PDB entry 9CIW | X-ray diffraction, 2.40 A resolution | chain A

[Chain A]
Molecule: Penguinpox cGAMP PDE
From: Penguinpox virus
UniProt: A0A068EGP0 (A0A068EGP0_9POXV); residue numbers follow UniProt; this construct covers 2-203
Chain sequence (203 residues; numbered 1 to 203; the number before each row is that of its first residue):
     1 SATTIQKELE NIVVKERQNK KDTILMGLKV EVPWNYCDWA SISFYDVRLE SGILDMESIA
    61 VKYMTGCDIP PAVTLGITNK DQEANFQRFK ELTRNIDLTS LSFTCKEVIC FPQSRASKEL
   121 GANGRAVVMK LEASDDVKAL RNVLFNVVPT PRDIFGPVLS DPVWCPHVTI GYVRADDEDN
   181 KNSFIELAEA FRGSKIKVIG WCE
Differences from the reference sequence: expression tag (1); engineered mutation Ala72 (His in A0A068EGP0)
Residues lining bound ligands: A1AWU ([(2R,3R,4R,5S)-5-(6-aminopurin-9-yl)-3,4-bis(oxidanyl)oxolan-2-yl]methyl [(2R,3R,4S,5R)-2-(2-azanyl-6-oxidanylidene-1H-purin-9-yl)-5-(hydroxymethyl)-4-oxidanyl-oxolan-3-yl] hydrogen phosphate): Arg17, Thr23, Ile24, Leu25, Tyr63, Thr74, Ile77, Phe111, Pro112, Ser114, Ala126, Phe155, Cys165, His167, Thr169, Tyr172
What the authors report for this chain:
  - binding site for A1AWU: Leu25, Tyr63, Phe155
  - mutagenesis - H72A: abolished catalytic activity on A1AWU
  - mutagenesis - T169A: decreased catalytic activity on 2'3'-cGAMP
  - catalytic residues: Thr169

[Overview]
Chain A binds compound A1AWU. The paper reports the catalytic residue Thr169; H72A abolishes catalytic
activity on A1AWU.
Chain A is Penguinpox cGAMP PDE (Penguinpox virus); the structure, Penguinpox cGAMP PDE H72A mutant in complex
with 2'3'-cGAMP, was determined by X-ray diffraction, deposited together with 9BKQ.
